Entry 2V5H (X-ray diffraction, 2.75 A resolution); this record covers chains G and I of the 12 polymer chains in the assembly.

Chain G (and I):
Name: Nitrogen regulatory protein P-II
Source organism: Synechococcus elongatus
Notes: chain I of this document is another copy of the same molecule, construct and numbering; everything in this record applies to it too
Reference sequence: P0A3F4 (GLNB_SYNP7); residue numbers follow UniProt; this construct covers 1-112
Chain sequence (112 residues; row label = number of the first residue in the row):
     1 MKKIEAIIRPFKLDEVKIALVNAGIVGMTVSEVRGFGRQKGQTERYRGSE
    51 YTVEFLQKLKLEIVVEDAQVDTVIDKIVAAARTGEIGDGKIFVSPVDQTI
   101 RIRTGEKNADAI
Not modelled in the structure: 112 (chain I: 41-42, 112)
UniProt features mapped onto this chain:
  - modified residue: Ser-49 (Phosphoserine), Tyr-51 (O-UMP-tyrosine)
Reported in the primary citation:
  - conformationally variable residues (loop rearrangement): Gly-37 to Glu-54
  - contacts within the chain: Gln-42/Ile-86, Glu-44/Lys-58 (salt bridge), Glu-44/Ile-86, Arg-45/Glu-50 (salt bridge), Tyr-46/Leu-56 (hydrophobic contact), Tyr-51/Leu-56 (hydrophobic contact)
  - post-translational modification sites: Ser-49 (citing earlier work)
  - mutagenesis - Y46A: decreased binding to Acetylglutamate kinase

Interface between chain G and chain I:
Pairs across the interface (58):
  Lys-2(G) / Asp-97(I)  salt bridge
  Glu-5(G) / Lys-3(I)  salt bridge
  Ile-7(G) / Thr-29(I)
  Ile-7(G) / Ile-102(I)
  Ile-8(G) / Ile-102(I)  hydrophobic
  Glu-32(G) / Ser-31(I)
  Val-33(G) / Val-30(I)
  Val-33(G) / Ser-31(I)
  Arg-34(G) / Thr-29(I)
  Arg-34(G) / Val-30(I)  hydrogen bond (backbone-backbone)
  Gly-35(G) / Met-28(I)
  Phe-36(G) / Lys-17(I)
  Phe-36(G) / Val-21(I)  hydrophobic
  Phe-36(G) / Val-26(I)
  Phe-36(G) / Gly-27(I)
  Phe-36(G) / Met-28(I)  hydrogen bond (backbone-backbone)
  Arg-38(G) / Val-26(I)  hydrogen bond (backbone-backbone)
  Gln-39(G) / Arg-101(I)
  Gln-39(G) / Arg-103(I)  hydrogen bond
  Val-53(G) / Lys-17(I)  hydrogen bond (backbone-side chain)
  Val-53(G) / Val-21(I)  hydrophobic
  Phe-55(G) / Leu-13(I)  hydrophobic
  Phe-55(G) / Lys-17(I)
  Phe-55(G) / Met-28(I)  hydrophobic
  Phe-55(G) / Val-30(I)  hydrophobic
  Lys-60(G) / Glu-62(I)  salt bridge
  Ile-74(G) / Gln-98(I)
  Ile-74(G) / Ile-100(I)  hydrophobic
  Val-78(G) / Ile-102(I)
  Ala-81(G) / Ile-102(I)
  Arg-82(G) / Ile-102(I)  hydrogen bond (side chain-backbone)
  Arg-82(G) / Arg-103(I)  hydrogen bond (side chain-backbone)
  Arg-82(G) / Thr-104(I)  hydrogen bond (side chain-backbone)
  Arg-82(G) / Gly-105(I)
  Gly-84(G) / Arg-103(I)  hydrogen bond (backbone-side chain)
  Glu-85(G) / Arg-103(I)
  Ile-86(G) / Arg-103(I)
  Asp-88(G) / Ile-102(I)
  Asp-88(G) / Arg-103(I)
  Gly-89(G) / Arg-101(I)
  Gly-89(G) / Ile-102(I)  hydrogen bond (backbone-backbone)
  Lys-90(G) / Thr-99(I)
  Lys-90(G) / Ile-100(I)
  Lys-90(G) / Ile-102(I)
  Ile-91(G) / Gln-98(I)
  Ile-91(G) / Thr-99(I)
  Ile-91(G) / Ile-100(I)  hydrogen bond (backbone-backbone)
  Ile-91(G) / Ile-102(I)  hydrophobic
  Phe-92(G) / Val-64(I)  hydrophobic
  Phe-92(G) / Gln-98(I)
  Phe-92(G) / Thr-99(I)
  Val-93(G) / Val-96(I)
  Val-93(G) / Asp-97(I)  hydrogen bond (backbone-backbone)
  Val-93(G) / Gln-98(I)  hydrogen bond (backbone-backbone)
  Ser-94(G) / Pro-95(I)
  Ser-94(G) / Asp-97(I)
  Pro-95(G) / Pro-95(I)
  Pro-95(G) / Asp-97(I)
Interface residues without a listed pair, chain G (33 interface residues in all): Gly-37, Lys-40, Glu-54, Val-70
Interface residues without a listed pair, chain I (26 interface residues in all): Leu-59, Lys-60, Leu-61

Overview:
33 residues of chain G face 26 of chain I across their interface; the contacts include 13 hydrogen bonds and 3
salt bridges. Among the polar pairs are Lys-2(G)/Asp-97(I), Glu-5(G)/Lys-3(I) and Lys-60(G)/Glu-62(I). The
paper reports that Y46A of chain G reduces binding to Acetylglutamate kinase; a modification site at
Ser-49(G).
Chain G and chain I are both Nitrogen regulatory protein P-II (Synechococcus elongatus); the structure,
Controlling the storage of nitrogen as arginine: the complex of PII and acetylglutamate kinase from
Synechococcus ..., was determined by X-ray diffraction together with 2JJ4 from the same study.
